PDB entry 8PJ9 | electron microscopy, 3.24 A resolution | chains A and D of the 6 polymer chains in the assembly

== Chain A ==
Name: CRISPR-associated endonuclease Cas9
Source organism: Streptococcus thermophilus DGCC 7710
Notes: EC 3.1.-.-
Reference sequence: G3ECR1 (CAS9_STRTR); residues 1-1388 here correspond to UniProt positions 22-1409 (UniProt number = residue number + 21)
Chain sequence (1397 residues; numbered 1 to 1397; the number before each row is that of its first residue):
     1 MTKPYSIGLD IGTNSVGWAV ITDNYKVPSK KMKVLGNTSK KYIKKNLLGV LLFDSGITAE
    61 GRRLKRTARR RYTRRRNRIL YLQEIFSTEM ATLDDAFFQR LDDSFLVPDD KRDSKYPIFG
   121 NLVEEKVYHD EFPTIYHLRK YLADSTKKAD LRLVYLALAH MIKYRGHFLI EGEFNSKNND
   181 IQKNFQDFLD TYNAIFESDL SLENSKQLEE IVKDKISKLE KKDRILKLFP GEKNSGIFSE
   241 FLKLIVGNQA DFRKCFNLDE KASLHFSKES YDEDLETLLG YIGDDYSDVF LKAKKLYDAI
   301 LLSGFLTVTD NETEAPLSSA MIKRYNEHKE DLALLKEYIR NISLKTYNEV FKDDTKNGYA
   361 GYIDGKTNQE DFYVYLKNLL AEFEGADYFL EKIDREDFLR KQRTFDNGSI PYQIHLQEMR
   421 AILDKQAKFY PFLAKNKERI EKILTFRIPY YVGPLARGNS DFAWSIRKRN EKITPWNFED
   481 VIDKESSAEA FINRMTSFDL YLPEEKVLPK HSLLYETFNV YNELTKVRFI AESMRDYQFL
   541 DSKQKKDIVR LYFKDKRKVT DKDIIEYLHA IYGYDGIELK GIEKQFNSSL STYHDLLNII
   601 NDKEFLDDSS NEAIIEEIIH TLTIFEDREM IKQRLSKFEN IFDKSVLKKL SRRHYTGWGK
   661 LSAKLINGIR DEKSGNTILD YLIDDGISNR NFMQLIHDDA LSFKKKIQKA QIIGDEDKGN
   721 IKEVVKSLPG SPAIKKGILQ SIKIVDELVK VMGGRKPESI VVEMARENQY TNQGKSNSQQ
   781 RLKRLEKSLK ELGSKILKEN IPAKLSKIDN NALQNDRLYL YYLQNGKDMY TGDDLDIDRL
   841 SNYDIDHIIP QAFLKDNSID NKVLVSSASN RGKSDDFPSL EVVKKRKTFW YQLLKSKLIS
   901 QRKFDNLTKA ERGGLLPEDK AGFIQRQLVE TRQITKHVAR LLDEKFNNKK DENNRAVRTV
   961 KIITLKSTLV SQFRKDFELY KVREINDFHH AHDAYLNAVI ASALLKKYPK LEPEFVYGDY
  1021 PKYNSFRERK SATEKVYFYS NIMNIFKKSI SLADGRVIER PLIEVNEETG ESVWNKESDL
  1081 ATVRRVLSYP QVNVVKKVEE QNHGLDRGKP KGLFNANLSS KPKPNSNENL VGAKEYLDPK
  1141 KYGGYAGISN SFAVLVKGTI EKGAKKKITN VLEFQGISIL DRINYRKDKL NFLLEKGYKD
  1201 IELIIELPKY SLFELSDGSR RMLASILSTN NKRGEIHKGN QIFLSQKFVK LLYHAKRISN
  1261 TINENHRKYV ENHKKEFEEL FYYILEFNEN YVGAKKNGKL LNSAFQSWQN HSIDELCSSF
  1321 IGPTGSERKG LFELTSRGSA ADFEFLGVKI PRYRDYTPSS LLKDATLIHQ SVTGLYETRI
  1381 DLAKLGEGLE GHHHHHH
Disordered / not traced: 1-2, 176-307, 766-934, 1019-1039, 1050-1059, 1386-1397
Construct notes: expression tag (1389-1397)
UniProt features mapped onto this chain:
  - active site: Asp10 (For RuvC-like nuclease domain), His847 (Proton acceptor for HNH nuclease domain)
  - binding site (Mg(2+)): Asp10, Glu763, Glu767, His990

== Chain D ==
Molecule: DNA oligoduplex, target strand, chains D, E
Sequence (32 nucleotides; numbered -11 to 20; the number before each row is that of its first residue; numbers below 1 keep their minus sign (DG-11 is residue -11)):
   -11 GCTGACTCAC CATGTCCTCT TCCTCTTTAG CG
Disordered / not traced: -11 to -10, 4-20

== Chain A / chain D interface ==
Contacting residue pairs (11):
  Lys65(A) - DT1(D)  base contact
  Asp1106(A) - DA0(D)  base contact
  Arg1107(A) - DA0(D)  hydrogen bond to the base
  Asn1115(A) - DA0(D)  sugar contact
  Asn1115(A) - DT1(D)  phosphate contact
  Ala1116(A) - DT1(D)  hydrogen bond to the phosphate
  Asn1117(A) - DT1(D)  hydrogen bond to the phosphate
  Lys1232(A) - DG-8(D)  sugar contact
  Arg1354(A) - DA-3(D)  base contact
  Asp1355(A) - DT-5(D)  base contact
  Thr1357(A) - DC-6(D)  phosphate contact
Interface residues without a listed pair, chain A (13 interface residues in all): Lys366, Arg1352, Ser1359
Interface residues without a listed pair, chain D (9 interface residues in all): DA-7, DC-2, DC-1

== Overview ==
13 residues of chain A and 9 residues of chain D are in contact; the contacts include 3 hydrogen bonds. Among
the polar pairs are Arg1107(A)-DA0(D), Ala1116(A)-DT1(D) and Asn1117(A)-DT1(D). UniProt lists active-site
residues Asp10(A) and His847(A) and 4 Mg2+-binding residues on chain A.
Here chain A is CRISPR-associated endonuclease Cas9 (Streptococcus thermophilus DGCC 7710) and chain D is DNA
oligoduplex, target strand, chains D, E. Entry 8PJ9 (Cas9 bound to cognate DNA, Streptococcus thermophilus
DGCC 7710 CRISPR3 system) was determined by electron microscopy.
